8PO2 - chain A; structure by X-ray diffraction, 2.28 A resolution.

# Chain A
Molecule: Epidermal growth factor receptor
Source organism: Homo sapiens
Notes: EC 2.7.10.1
Reference sequence: P00533 (EGFR_HUMAN); the construct has insertions or renumbered stretches relative to UniProt, so the offset changes along the chain: 695-772 = UniProt 695-772; 776-1025 = UniProt 773-1022
Sequence (332 residues; row label = number of the first residue in the row):
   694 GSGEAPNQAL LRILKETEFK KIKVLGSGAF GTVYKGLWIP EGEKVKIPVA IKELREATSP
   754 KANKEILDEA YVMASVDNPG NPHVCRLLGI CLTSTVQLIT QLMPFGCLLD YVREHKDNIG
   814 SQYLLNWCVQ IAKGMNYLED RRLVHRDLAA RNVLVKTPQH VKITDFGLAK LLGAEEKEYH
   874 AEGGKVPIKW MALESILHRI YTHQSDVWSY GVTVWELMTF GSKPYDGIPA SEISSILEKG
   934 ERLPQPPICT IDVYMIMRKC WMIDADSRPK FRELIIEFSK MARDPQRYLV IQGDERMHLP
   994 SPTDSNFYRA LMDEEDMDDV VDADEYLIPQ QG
Not modelled in the structure: 694-704, 867-878, 988-1025
Sequence notes: expression tag (694); insertion (773-775); engineered mutation R951 (Val948 in P00533)
Covalently attached groups: compound 26X linked to C800
Small-molecule neighbours: 26X (1-cyclopropyl-N-[3-[1-(1-propanoylazetidin-3-yl)-4-pyridin-4-yl-pyrazol-3-yl]phenyl]imidazole-4-carboxamide): L718, F723, V726, A743, K745, M766, L780, L791, T793, Q794, L795, M796, D803, R844, L847, T857, D858, F859, L861
Curated features (UniProtKB/Swiss-Prot):
  - active site: D840 (Proton acceptor)
  - binding site (ATP): L718 to V726, K745, T793, Q794, D858
  - site: Y1019 (Important for interaction with PIK3C2B)
  - modified residue: S695 (Phosphoserine), K745 (N6-(2-hydroxyisobutyryl)lysine), Y872 (Phosphotyrosine), S994 (Phosphoserine), S998 (Phosphoserine), Y1001 (Phosphotyrosine), Y1019 (Phosphotyrosine)
  - cross-link (Glycyl lysine isopeptide (Lys-Gly)): K716 (interchain with G-Cter in ubiquitin), K737 (interchain with G-Cter in ubiquitin), K754 (interchain with G-Cter in ubiquitin), K757 (interchain with G-Cter in ubiquitin), K870 (interchain with G-Cter in ubiquitin), K932 (interchain with G-Cter in ubiquitin), K963 (interchain with G-Cter in ubiquitin), K973 (interchain with G-Cter in ubiquitin)

# Overview
Compound 26X is covalently linked to C800. UniProt lists active-site residue D840 and 13 ATP-binding residues.
Chain A is Epidermal growth factor receptor (Homo sapiens); the structure, Discovery and Optimisation of
Potent, Efficacious and Selective Inhibitors Targeting EGFR Exon20 Insertion Mutations. Compound 33 ..., was
determined by X-ray diffraction (same publication as 8PNZ, 8PO0, 8PO1, 8PO3 and 8PO4).
